4TT3 - chains D and G of the 10 polymer chains in the assembly; structure by X-ray diffraction, 3.21 A resolution.

[Chain D]
Protein: ATP synthase subunit beta, mitochondrial
Organism: Bos taurus
Notes: EC 3.6.3.14
UniProt: P00829 (ATPB_BOVIN); residues -1 to 478 here correspond to UniProt positions 49-528 (UniProt number = residue number + 50)
Sequence (480 residues; each row starts with the number of its first residue; numbers below 1 keep their minus sign (Gln-1 is residue -1)):
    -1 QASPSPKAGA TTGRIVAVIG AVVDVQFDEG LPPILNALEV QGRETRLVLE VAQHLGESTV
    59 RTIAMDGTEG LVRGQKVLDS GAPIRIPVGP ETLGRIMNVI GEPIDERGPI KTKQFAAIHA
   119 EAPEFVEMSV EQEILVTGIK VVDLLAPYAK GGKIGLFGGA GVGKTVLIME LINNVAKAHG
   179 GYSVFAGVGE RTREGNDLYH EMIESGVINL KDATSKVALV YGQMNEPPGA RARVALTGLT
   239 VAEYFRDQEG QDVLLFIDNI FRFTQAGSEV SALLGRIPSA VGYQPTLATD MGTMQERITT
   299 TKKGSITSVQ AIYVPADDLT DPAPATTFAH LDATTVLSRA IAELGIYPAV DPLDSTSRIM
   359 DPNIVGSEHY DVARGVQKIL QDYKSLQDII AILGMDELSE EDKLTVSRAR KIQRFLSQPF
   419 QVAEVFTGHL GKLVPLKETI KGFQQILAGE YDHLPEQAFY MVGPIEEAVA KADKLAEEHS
Not modelled in the structure: -1 to 8, 478
Bound ions: Mg2+: Thr163 (together with ADP)
Ligand contacts:
  - ADP (adenosine-5'-diphosphate): Gly157, Gly159, Val160, Gly161, Lys162, Thr163, Val164, Arg189, Tyr345, Phe418, Ala421, Phe424, Thr425
  - ATP (adenosine-5'-triphosphate): Ser355, Asp359, Tyr368

[Chain G]
Protein: ATP synthase subunit gamma, mitochondrial
Organism: Bos taurus
UniProt: P05631 (ATPG_BOVIN); residues 1-273 here correspond to UniProt positions 26-298 (UniProt number = residue number + 25)
Sequence (273 residues; row label = number of the first residue in the row):
     1 ATLKDITRRL KSIKNIQKIT KSMKMVAAAK YARAERELKP ARVYGVGSLA LYEKADIKTP
    61 EDKKKHLIIG VSSDRGLCGA IHSSVAKQMK SEAANLAAAG KEVKIIGVGD KIRSILHRTH
   121 SDQFLVTFKE VGRRPPTFGD ASVIALELLN SGYEFDEGSI IFNRFRSVIS YKTEEKPIFS
   181 LDTISSAESM SIYDDIDADV LRNYQEYSLA NIIYYSLKES TTSEQSARMT AMDNASKNAS
   241 EMIDKLTLTF NRTRQAVITK ELIEIISGAA ALD
Not modelled in the structure: 42-72, 92-107, 126, 154-163, 174-204, 273

[Chain D / chain G interface]
Pairs across the interface - 18 pairs, chain D then chain G:
  Ala270(D) with Leu272(G)
  Arg274(D) with Leu272(G)
  Ile275(D) with Ala269(G), hydrophobic; Leu272(G), hydrophobic
  Pro276(D) with Ile265(G); Gly268(G)
  Asp316(D) with Lys4(G), salt bridge
  Thr318(D) with Lys4(G), hydrogen bond
  Asp386(D) with Asn15(G), hydrogen bond; Ile19(G)
  Ile387(D) with Ile19(G), hydrophobic
  Ile390(D) with Ile16(G), hydrophobic; Ile19(G), hydrophobic
  Leu391(D) with Met23(G), hydrophobic; Leu77(G), hydrophobic
  Asp394(D) with Arg75(G)
  Glu395(D) with Arg75(G); Arg228(G), salt bridge
Interface residues without a listed pair, chain D (15 interface residues in all): Gly273, Ser277, Ser397
Interface residues without a listed pair, chain G (15 interface residues in all): Thr20, Arg133, Glu264

[In short]
Chain D and chain G each contribute 15 residues to their interface; the contacts include 2 hydrogen bonds and
2 salt bridges. Polar pairs include Asp316(D)-Lys4(G), Glu395(D)-Arg228(G) and Thr318(D)-Lys4(G). Bound to
chain D: ATP and ADP.
Chain D is ATP synthase subunit beta, mitochondrial and chain G is ATP synthase subunit gamma, mitochondrial,
both from Bos taurus; the structure, The Pathway of Binding of the Intrinsically Disordered Mitochondrial
Inhibitor Protein to F1-ATPase, was determined by X-ray diffraction, deposited together with 4TSF.
